Entry 6MJS (X-ray diffraction, 1.85 A resolution); this record covers chain A.

[Chain A]
Molecule: Azurin
Source organism: Pseudomonas aeruginosa (strain ATCC 15692 / DSM 22644 / CIP 104116 / JCM 14847 / LMG 12228 / 1C / PRS 101 / PAO1)
Reference sequence: P00282 (AZUR_PSEAE); residues 2-128 here correspond to UniProt positions 22-148 (UniProt number = residue number + 20)
Sequence (128 residues; row label = number of the first residue in the row):
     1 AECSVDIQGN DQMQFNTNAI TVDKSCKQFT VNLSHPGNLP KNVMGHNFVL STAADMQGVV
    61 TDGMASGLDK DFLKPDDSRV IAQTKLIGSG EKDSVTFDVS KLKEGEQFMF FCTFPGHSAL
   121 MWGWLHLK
Differences from the reference sequence: expression tag (1); engineered mutation Phe48 (Trp68 in P00282), Phe72 (Tyr92 in P00282), Gln83 (His103 in P00282), Phe108 (Tyr128 in P00282), Trp122 (Lys142 in P00282), Trp124 (Thr144 in P00282), His126 (Thr146 in P00282)
Swiss-Prot annotation at these positions:
  - binding site (Cu cation): His46, Cys112, His117, Met121
Ion coordination: Cu ion: His46, Cys112, His117; Re ion near His126 (its only coordinating residue here)
Residues lining bound ligands: REQ ((1,10 phenanthroline)-(tri-carbon monoxide) rhenium (I)): Ala19, Thr21, Gln107, Trp124, His126
What the authors report for this chain:
  - REQ coordination: His126
  - contacts within the chain: Trp122-Trp124, Ser118-Trp122 (backbone contact), Ala119-Trp122 (backbone contact), Leu120-Trp122 (backbone contact)
  - binding site for REQ: Trp124, His126

[Overview]
Chain A binds compound REQ. His46, Cys112 and His117 coordinate a Cu ion ion. Curated annotation (UniProt)
lists 4 Cu cation-binding residues. From the paper: a binding site for REQ at Trp124 and His126; REQ
coordination by His126.
Chain A is Azurin (Pseudomonas aeruginosa (strain ATCC 15692 / DSM 22644 / CIP 104116 / JCM 14847 / LMG 12228
/ 1C / PRS 101 / PAO1)); the structure, Azurin 122W/124W/126Re, was determined by X-ray diffraction (same
publication as 6MJR and 6MJT).
